Entry 8KG6 (electron microscopy, 3.07 A resolution); this record covers chains 2 and 5 of the 20 polymer chains in the assembly.

Chain 2:
Molecule: DNA replication licensing factor MCM2
Organism: Saccharomyces cerevisiae S288C
Notes: EC 3.6.4.12
UniProt: P29469 (MCM2_YEAST); residue numbers follow UniProt; this construct covers 1-868
Chain sequence (868 residues; numbered 1 to 868; the number before each row is that of its first residue):
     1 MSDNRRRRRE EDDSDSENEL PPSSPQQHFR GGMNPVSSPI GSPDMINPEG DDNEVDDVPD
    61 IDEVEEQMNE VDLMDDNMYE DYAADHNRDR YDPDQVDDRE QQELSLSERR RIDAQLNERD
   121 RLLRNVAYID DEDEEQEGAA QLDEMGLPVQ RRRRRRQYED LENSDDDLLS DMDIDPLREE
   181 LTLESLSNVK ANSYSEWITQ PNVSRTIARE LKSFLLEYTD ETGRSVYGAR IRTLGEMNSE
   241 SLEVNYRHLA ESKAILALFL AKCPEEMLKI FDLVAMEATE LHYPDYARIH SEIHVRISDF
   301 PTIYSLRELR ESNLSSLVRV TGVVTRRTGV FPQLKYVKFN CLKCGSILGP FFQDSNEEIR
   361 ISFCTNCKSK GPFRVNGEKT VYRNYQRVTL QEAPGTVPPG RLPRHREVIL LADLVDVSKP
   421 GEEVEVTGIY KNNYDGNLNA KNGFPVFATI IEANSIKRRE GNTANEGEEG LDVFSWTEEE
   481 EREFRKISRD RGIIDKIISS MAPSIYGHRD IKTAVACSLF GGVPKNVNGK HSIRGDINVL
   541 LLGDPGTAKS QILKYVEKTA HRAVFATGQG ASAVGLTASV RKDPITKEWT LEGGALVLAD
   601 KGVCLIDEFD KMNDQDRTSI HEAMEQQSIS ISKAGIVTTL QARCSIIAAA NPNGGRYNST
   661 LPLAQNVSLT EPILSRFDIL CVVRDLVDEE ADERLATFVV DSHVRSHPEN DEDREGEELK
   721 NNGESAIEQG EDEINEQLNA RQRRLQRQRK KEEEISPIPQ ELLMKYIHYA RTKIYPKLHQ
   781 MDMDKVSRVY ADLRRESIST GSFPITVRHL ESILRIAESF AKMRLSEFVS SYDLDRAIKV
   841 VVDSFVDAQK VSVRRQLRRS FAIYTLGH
Not modelled in the structure: 1-179, 711-737
UniProt features mapped onto this chain:
  - zinc finger: C341 to C367 (C4-type)
  - motif: S675 to D678 (Arginine finger)
  - binding site (ATP): G543 to S550
  - modified residue (Phosphoserine): S14, S16, S23, S164, S170
  - natural variant: E392 (E392K: In allele MCM2-1)
  - mutagenesis: C364 (C364Y/F/S/H: Loss of activity), C367 (C367Y/F/S/H: Loss of activity), K549 (K549A: Reduces MCM2-7 complex helicase activity. Abolishes MCM2-7 complex helicase activity; when associated with MCM5 A-422. Reduces MCM2-7 complex helicase activity; when associated with MCM3 A-415), R676 (R676A: Loss of MCM2-7 complex helicase activity)
Ion coordination: Zn2+: C341, C344, C364; Mg2+: S550 (together with ADP)
Small-molecule neighbours:
  - ADP (adenosine-5'-diphosphate): S504, I505, Y506, H508, D544, P545, G546, T547, A548, K549, S550, Q551, L695, V699
  - ATP-gamma-S (AGS; phosphothiophosphoric acid-adenylate ester): H531, E625, Q626, R676, V807, R808, E811

Chain 5:
Molecule: Minichromosome maintenance protein 5
Organism: Saccharomyces cerevisiae S288C
UniProt: P29496 (MCM5_YEAST); residue numbers follow UniProt; this construct covers 1-775
Chain sequence (775 residues; each row starts with the number of its first residue):
     1 MSFDRPEIYS APVLQGESPN DDDNTEIIKS FKNFILEFRL DSQFIYRDQL RNNILVKNYS
    61 LTVNMEHLIG YNEDIYKKLS DEPSDIIPLF ETAITQVAKR ISILSRAQSA NNNDKDPENT
   121 SMDTDSLLLN SLPTFQLILN SNANQIPLRD LDSEHVSKIV RLSGIIISTS VLSSRATYLS
   181 IMCRNCRHTT SITINNFNSI TGNTVSLPRS CLSTIESESS MANESNIGDE STKKNCGPDP
   241 YIIIHESSKF IDQQFLKLQE IPELVPVGEM PRNLTMTCDR YLTNKVIPGT RVTIVGIYSI
   301 YNSKNGAGSG RSGGGNGGSG VAIRTPYIKI LGIQSDVETS SIWNSVTMFT EEEEEEFLQL
   361 SRNPKLYEIL TNSIAPSIFG NEDIKKAIVC LLMGGSKKIL PDGMRLRGDI NVLLLGDPGT
   421 AKSQLLKFVE KVSPIAVYTS GKGSSAAGLT ASVQRDPMTR EFYLEGGAMV LADGGVVCID
   481 EFDKMRDEDR VAIHEAMEQQ TISIAKAGIT TVLNSRTSVL AAANPIYGRY DDLKSPGDNI
   541 DFQTTILSRF DMIFIVKDDH NEERDISIAN HVINIHTGNA NAMQNQQEEN GSEISIEKMK
   601 RYITYCRLKC APRLSPQAAE KLSSNFVTIR KQLLINELES TERSSIPITI RQLEAIIRIT
   661 ESLAKLELSP IAQERHVDEA IRLFQASTMD AASQDPIGGL NQASGTSLSE IRRFEQELKR
   721 RLPIGWSTSY QTLRREFVDT HRFSQLALDK ALYALEKHET IQLRHQGQNI YRSGV
Not modelled in the structure: 1-19, 107-129, 201-204, 214-233, 306-318, 697-706, 738-746
UniProt features mapped onto this chain:
  - motif: S548 to D551 (Arginine finger)
  - binding site (ATP): G416 to S423
  - mutagenesis: K422 (K422A: Loss of MCM2-7 complex helicase activity)
Ion coordination: Zn2+: C183, C186, C211, C236; Mg2+: S423 (together with ATP-gamma-S)
Small-molecule neighbours:
  - ADP (adenosine-5'-diphosphate): M404, L406, E498, Q499, R549, I650, R651, E654
  - ATP-gamma-S (AGS; phosphothiophosphoric acid-adenylate ester): S377, I378, F379, P418, G419, T420, A421, K422, S423, Q424, E481, N524, I568, H571, V572

How chain 2 and chain 5 interact:
Residue-residue contacts - 123 pairs, chain 2 then chain 5:
  R327(2) - E269(5)  salt bridge
  G329(2) - R272(5)
  F331(2) - I323(5)  hydrophobic
  F331(2) - R324(5)
  F331(2) - P326(5)
  P332(2) - I300(5)  hydrophobic
  P332(2) - R324(5)  hydrogen bond (backbone-backbone)
  P332(2) - P326(5)
  Q333(2) - V321(5)  hydrogen bond (side chain-backbone)
  Q333(2) - A322(5)
  L334(2) - A322(5)
  L334(2) - R324(5)
  Q353(2) - V321(5)
  Q353(2) - A322(5)
  S355(2) - V321(5)
  N356(2) - V321(5)
  E357(2) - V321(5)
  E358(2) - A322(5)
  G377(2) - I200(5)
  Y382(2) - S153(5)  hydrogen bond (backbone-side chain)
  Y382(2) - V156(5)  hydrophobic
  Y382(2) - I200(5)
  R383(2) - S153(5)
  N384(2) - D152(5)
  N384(2) - S153(5)  hydrogen bond (side chain-backbone)
  Y385(2) - G320(5)
  Y385(2) - I323(5)  hydrophobic
  R387(2) - S319(5)  hydrogen bond (side chain-backbone)
  R387(2) - G320(5)
  D416(2) - R149(5)  salt bridge
  D416(2) - R272(5)  salt bridge
  K419(2) - V267(5)
  K419(2) - G268(5)
  K419(2) - E269(5)
  K525(2) - H576(5)
  V527(2) - S377(5)
  V527(2) - I575(5)  hydrophobic
  V527(2) - A580(5)  hydrophobic
  V527(2) - Q584(5)
  N528(2) - N581(5)
  N528(2) - Q584(5)  hydrogen bond
  N528(2) - N585(5)
  G529(2) - K431(5)
  K530(2) - K431(5)
  K530(2) - I596(5)
  H531(2) - S377(5)
  H531(2) - I378(5)
  S532(2) - Q424(5)  hydrogen bond (backbone-side chain)
  I533(2) - H576(5)
  R562(2) - G268(5)
  A573(2) - K442(5)
  T586(2) - P457(5)
  W589(2) - Q454(5)
  L591(2) - M270(5)
  G593(2) - M270(5)
  V597(2) - G268(5)
  V597(2) - M270(5)  hydrophobic
  D600(2) - V267(5)
  D600(2) - G268(5)  hydrogen bond (side chain-backbone)
  K601(2) - V267(5)
  Q615(2) - K442(5)  hydrogen bond (backbone-side chain)
  T618(2) - K442(5)
  S619(2) - K442(5)
  H621(2) - E481(5)  salt bridge
  E622(2) - Y438(5)
  E622(2) - S440(5)
  Q626(2) - S423(5)
  Q626(2) - Q424(5)
  S630(2) - Y438(5)
  S630(2) - S440(5)  hydrogen bond (backbone-side chain)
  S630(2) - G443(5)
  I631(2) - G443(5)
  S632(2) - T439(5)
  S632(2) - G443(5)  hydrogen bond (backbone-backbone)
  S632(2) - S444(5)  hydrogen bond
  S632(2) - G448(5)
  S632(2) - L449(5)
  K633(2) - S445(5)
  A634(2) - G448(5)
  A634(2) - S452(5)
  A634(2) - Q454(5)  hydrogen bond (backbone-side chain)
  V637(2) - V437(5)  hydrophobic
  V637(2) - G467(5)
  V637(2) - A468(5)
  T639(2) - P262(5)
  T639(2) - Y438(5)
  L640(2) - M270(5)  hydrophobic
  L640(2) - P271(5)
  Q641(2) - P262(5)
  R643(2) - V267(5)
  E671(2) - Y527(5)
  P672(2) - N524(5)
  P672(2) - G528(5)
  L778(2) - T577(5)
  M781(2) - I573(5)  hydrophobic
  M781(2) - T577(5)
  M783(2) - I573(5)
  M783(2) - N574(5)
  V786(2) - I573(5)  hydrophobic
  S787(2) - I566(5)
  S787(2) - A569(5)
  S787(2) - N570(5)  hydrogen bond
  S787(2) - I573(5)
  Y790(2) - D565(5)
  Y790(2) - A569(5)  hydrophobic
  A791(2) - I566(5)  hydrophobic
  R794(2) - D558(5)  salt bridge
  R794(2) - H560(5)  hydrogen bond (backbone-side chain)
  R794(2) - D565(5)  salt bridge
  R795(2) - E562(5)  salt bridge
  I798(2) - H560(5)
  P804(2) - R529(5)
  T806(2) - P418(5)
  T806(2) - D558(5)
  V807(2) - I568(5)  hydrophobic
  V807(2) - V572(5)  hydrophobic
  R808(2) - P418(5)
  R808(2) - G419(5)
  L810(2) - A569(5)  hydrophobic
  L810(2) - V572(5)  hydrophobic
  E811(2) - V572(5)
  E811(2) - H576(5)
  L814(2) - H576(5)
Also at the interface, not in a pair above, chain 2 (81 interface residues in all): V330, K587, E592, S628, G635, T638, S675, R788, S797, I805
Also at the interface, not in a pair above, chain 5 (80 interface residues in all): Q259, E263, V265, P266, Y298, P376, K427, F428, R455, E465, G466, L471, K484, D559

In short:
81 residues of chain 2 and 80 residues of chain 5 are in contact; the contacts include 15 hydrogen bonds and 7
salt bridges. Among the polar pairs are R327(2)-E269(5), D416(2)-R149(5) and D416(2)-R272(5). ATP-gamma-S is
bound between chain 2 and chain 5.
Here chain 2 is DNA replication licensing factor MCM2 and chain 5 is Minichromosome maintenance protein 5,
both from Saccharomyces cerevisiae S288C. Entry 8KG6 (Yeast replisome in state I) was determined by electron
microscopy, deposited together with 8W7S, 8KG8, 8KG9 and 8W7M.
